PDB entry 1SE6 | X-ray diffraction, 1.75 A resolution | chain A

== Chain A ==
Molecule: putative cytochrome P450
Organism: Streptomyces coelicolor
Reference sequence: Q9FCA6 (Q9FCA6_STRCO); residues 1-404 here = UniProt positions 1-404
Amino-acid sequence (406 residues; numbered 1 to 406; the number before each row is that of its first residue):
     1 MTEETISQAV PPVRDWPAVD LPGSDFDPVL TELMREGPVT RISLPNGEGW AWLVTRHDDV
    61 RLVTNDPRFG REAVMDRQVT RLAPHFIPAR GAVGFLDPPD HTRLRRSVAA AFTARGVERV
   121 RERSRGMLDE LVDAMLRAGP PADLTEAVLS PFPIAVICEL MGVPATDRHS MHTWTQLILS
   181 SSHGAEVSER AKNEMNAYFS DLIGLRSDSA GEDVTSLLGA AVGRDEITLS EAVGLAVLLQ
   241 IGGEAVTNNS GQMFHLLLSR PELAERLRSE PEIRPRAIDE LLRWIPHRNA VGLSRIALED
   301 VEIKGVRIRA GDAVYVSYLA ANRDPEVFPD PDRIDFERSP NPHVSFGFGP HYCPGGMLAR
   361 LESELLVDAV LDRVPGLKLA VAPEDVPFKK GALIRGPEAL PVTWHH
Disordered / not traced: 1-4, 176-193
Differences from the reference sequence: cloning artifact (405-406)
Bound ions: heme Fe near Cys353 (its only coordinating residue here)
Small-molecule neighbours:
  - heme (HEM): Arg71, Val93, Gly94, His101, Arg105, Phe112, Ile157, Leu238, Leu239, Gly242, Gly243, Ala245, Val246, Asn249, Leu282, His287, Arg295, Tyr318, Ser345, Phe346, Gly347, Phe348, Pro350, His351, Tyr352, Cys353, Pro354, Gly355, Leu358, Ala359
  - spermine (fully protonated form) (SPK): Gly376, Lys378, Leu379, Ala380, Val381, Ala382, Thr403, Trp404, His405
Swiss-Prot annotation at these positions:
  - binding site (flaviolin): Arg288, Leu293
  - binding site (heme): Cys353
  - site: Ile87 (Involved in determining product regiospecificity)
  - mutagenesis: Ile87 (I87K: Catalyzes the formation of two isomers of biflaviolin instead of three. Reduced affinity for flaviolin)

== Summary ==
Chain A binds spermine (fully protonated form) and heme. UniProt lists flaviolin-binding residues Arg288 and
Leu293, heme-binding residue Cys353 and one mutagenesis site.
Chain A is putative cytochrome P450 (Streptomyces coelicolor); the structure, Crystal Structure of
Streptomyces Coelicolor A3(2) CYP158A2 from antibiotic biosynthetic pathways, was determined by X-ray
diffraction together with 1T93 and 1S1F from the same study.
